4HFV - chain A; structure by X-ray diffraction, 1.90 A resolution.

== Chain A ==
Name: Uncharacterized protein
From: Legionella pneumophila subsp. pneumophila
Reference sequence: Q5ZUE7 (Q5ZUE7_LEGPH); residues 1-189 here = UniProt positions 1-189
Amino-acid sequence (190 residues; each row starts with the number of its first residue; numbering starts at 0):
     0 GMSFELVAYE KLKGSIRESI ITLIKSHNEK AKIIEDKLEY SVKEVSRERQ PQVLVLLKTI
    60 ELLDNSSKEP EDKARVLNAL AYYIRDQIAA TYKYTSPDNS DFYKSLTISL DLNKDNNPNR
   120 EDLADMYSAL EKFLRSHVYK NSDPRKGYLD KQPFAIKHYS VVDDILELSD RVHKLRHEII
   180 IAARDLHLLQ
Unresolved in the structure: 0
Modified positions: Mse1 (selenomethionine; parent Met); Mse125 (selenomethionine; parent Met)
Construct notes: expression tag (0)
Small-molecule neighbours: succinic acid (SIN): Ser168, His172, Arg175

== Summary ==
Bound to chain A: succinic acid.
Chain A is Uncharacterized protein (Legionella pneumophila subsp. pneumophila); the structure, Crystal
structure of lpg1851 protein from Legionella pneumophila (putative T4SS effector), was determined by X-ray
diffraction together with 4RXI and 4RXV from the same study.
